Entry 8QBY (electron microscopy, 2.30 A resolution); this record covers chains D and B of the 18 polymer chains in the assembly.

[Chain D]
Protein: NADH-quinone oxidoreductase subunit D
Organism: Paracoccus denitrificans PD1222
UniProt: A1B495 (NUOD_PARDP); numbering as in UniProt (aligned over 1-412)
Chain sequence (412 residues; numbered 1 to 412; the number before each row is that of its first residue):
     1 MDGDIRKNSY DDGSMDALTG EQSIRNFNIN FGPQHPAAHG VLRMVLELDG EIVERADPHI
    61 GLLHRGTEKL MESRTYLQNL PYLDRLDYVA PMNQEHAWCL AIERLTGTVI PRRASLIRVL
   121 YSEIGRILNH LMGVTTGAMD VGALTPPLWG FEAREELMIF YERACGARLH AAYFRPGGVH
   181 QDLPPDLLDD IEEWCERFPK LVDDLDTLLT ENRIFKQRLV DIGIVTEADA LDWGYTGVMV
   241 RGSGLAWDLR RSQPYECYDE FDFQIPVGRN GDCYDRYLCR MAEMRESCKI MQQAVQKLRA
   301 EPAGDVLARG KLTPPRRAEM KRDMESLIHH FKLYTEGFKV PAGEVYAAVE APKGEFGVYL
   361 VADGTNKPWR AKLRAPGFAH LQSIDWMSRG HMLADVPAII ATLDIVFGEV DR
Disordered / not traced: 1-2
Modified positions: Arg65 (N3, N4-dimethylarginine; 2MR)
Bound ions: Ca2+: Arg6, Asn8, Asp49, Glu54
Ligand contacts: 4Fe-4S cluster (SF4): Arg65, Arg85, His170
What the authors report for this chain:
  - Ca2+ coordination: Arg6, Asn8, Asp49, Glu54

[Chain B]
Protein: NADH-quinone oxidoreductase subunit B
Organism: Paracoccus denitrificans PD1222
UniProt: A1B497 (NUOB_PARDP); numbering as in UniProt (aligned over 1-175)
Chain sequence (175 residues; row label = number of the first residue in the row):
     1 MMTGLNTAGA DRDLATAELN RELQDKGFLL TTTEDIINWA RNGSLHWMTF GLACCAVEMM
    61 QTSMPRYDLE RFGTAPRASP RQSDLMIVAG TLTNKMAPAL RKVYDQMPEP RYVISMGSCA
   121 NGGGYYHYSY SVVRGCDRIV PVDIYVPGCP PTAEALLYGI LQLQRRIRRT GTLVR
Disordered / not traced: 1-27
Bound ions: 4Fe-4S cluster Fe: Cys54, Cys55, Cys119, Cys149
Ligand contacts:
  - 1,2-Distearoyl-sn-glycerophosphoethanolamine (3PE): Asp35, Ile36, Trp39, Arg168
  - 4Fe-4S cluster (SF4): Ala53, Cys54, Cys55, Gly90, Thr91, Gly117, Ser118, Cys119, Tyr126, Gly148, Cys149, Pro150
  - ubiquinone-10 (U10): His46, Glu70, Ala75, Arg77
Swiss-Prot annotation at these positions:
  - binding site ([4Fe-4S] cluster): Cys54, Cys55, Cys119, Cys149
What the authors report for this chain:
  - binding site for ubiquinone-10: Arg77

[Chain D / chain B interface]
Pairs across the interface (73; chain D residue first):
  Pro33(D) with Met96(B), hydrophobic
  Gln34(D) with Met48(B); Thr49(B), hydrogen bond (side chain-backbone); Phe50(B); Ala78(B), hydrogen bond (side chain-backbone); Pro80(B); Val103(B)
  Pro36(D) with Thr49(B); Ala78(B), hydrophobic
  His39(D) with Gly51(B)
  Gly40(D) with Gly51(B); Met96(B)
  Val41(D) with Leu52(B)
  Ile60(D) with Lys95(B), hydrogen bond (backbone-side chain)
  Gly61(D) with Lys95(B)
  Leu62(D) with Thr93(B), hydrogen bond (backbone-side chain); Lys95(B); Met96(B)
  Leu63(D) with Leu52(B); Ala53(B), hydrophobic; Thr91(B); Thr93(B)
  His64(D) with Thr93(B); Tyr130(B), hydrogen bond; Ser131(B), hydrogen bond (backbone-side chain)
  Arg65(D) with Ala53(B); Cys54(B); Thr91(B); Tyr126(B); Ser129(B), hydrogen bond (backbone-side chain); Ser131(B); Val132(B)
  Gly66(D) with Tyr130(B); Ser131(B)
  Thr67(D) with Tyr126(B)
  Lys69(D) with Tyr130(B)
  Leu70(D) with Tyr126(B), hydrophobic
  Gln78(D) with Tyr125(B), hydrogen bond (backbone-side chain)
  Pro81(D) with Tyr125(B)
  Tyr82(D) with Tyr125(B), hydrogen bond (side chain-backbone); Tyr126(B), hydrophobic
  Arg85(D) with Tyr125(B); Tyr126(B); Cys149(B), hydrogen bond
  Tyr88(D) with Ala53(B); Cys54(B), hydrophobic; Val57(B), hydrophobic
  Met132(D) with Met60(B), hydrophobic
  Pro147(D) with Met64(B)
  Leu148(D) with Ser63(B); Met64(B), hydrophobic; Pro65(B)
  Phe151(D) with Met60(B), hydrophobic; Gln61(B); Met64(B), hydrophobic
  Glu152(D) with Arg66(B), salt bridge
  Arg154(D) with Val57(B); Gln61(B)
  Glu155(D) with Gln61(B); Arg66(B); Tyr67(B)
  Glu156(D) with Arg66(B)
  Met158(D) with Glu58(B); Gln61(B), hydrogen bond
  Ile159(D) with Arg66(B)
  Arg168(D) with Glu58(B), salt bridge; Thr152(B); Ala153(B)
  Leu169(D) with Cys54(B); Pro150(B), hydrophobic
  His170(D) with Cys54(B), hydrogen bond; Cys149(B); Pro150(B)
Also at the interface, not in a pair above, chain D (36 interface residues in all): Arg74, Asn79
Also at the interface, not in a pair above, chain B (35 interface residues in all): Ala99, Tyr128

[Overview]
36 residues of chain D face 35 of chain B across their interface; the contacts include 12 hydrogen bonds and 2
salt bridges. Among the polar pairs are Glu152(D)-Arg66(B), Arg168(D)-Glu58(B) and Gln34(D)-Thr49(B). From the
paper: a binding site for ubiquinone-10 at Arg77(B); Ca2+ coordination by Arg6(D), Asn8(D) and Asp49(D) among
others.
Here chain D is NADH-quinone oxidoreductase subunit D and chain B is NADH-quinone oxidoreductase subunit B,
both from Paracoccus denitrificans PD1222. Entry 8QBY (Respiratory complex I from Paracoccus denitrificans in
MSP2N2 nanodiscs) was determined by electron microscopy, deposited together with 8QC1.
